5ZEP - chains N and A of the 58 polymer chains in the assembly; structure by electron microscopy, 3.40 A resolution.

[Chain N]
Name: 50S ribosomal protein L16
From: Mycobacterium smegmatis str. MC2 155
UniProt: A0QSD8 (RL16_MYCS2); residues 1-138 here = UniProt positions 1-138
Chain sequence (138 residues; each row starts with the number of its first residue):
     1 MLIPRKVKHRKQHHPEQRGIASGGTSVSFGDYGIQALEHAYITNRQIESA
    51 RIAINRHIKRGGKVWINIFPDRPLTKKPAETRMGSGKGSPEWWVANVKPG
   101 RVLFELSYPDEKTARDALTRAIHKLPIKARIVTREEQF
Unresolved in the structure: 135-138

[Chain A]
Molecule: 23S rRNA
From: Mycobacterium smegmatis str. MC2 155
Sequence (3120 nucleotides; numbered 1 to 3120; the number before each row is that of its first residue):
     1 UAAGUGUUUAAGGGCGCAUGGUGGAUGCCUUGGCACUGGGAGCCGAUGAA
    51 GGACGUAGGAGGCUGCGAUAAGCCUCGGGGAGCUGUCAACCGAGCGUUGA
   101 UCCGAGGAUGUCCGAAUGGGGAAACCCGGCACGAGUGAUGUCGUGUCACC
   151 AGGCGCUGAAUAUAUAGGCGUCUGGGGGGAACGCGGGGAAGUGAAACAUC
   201 UCAGUACCCGUAGGAAGAGAAAACAAAAUGUGAUUCCGUGAGUAGUGGCG
   251 AGCGAAAGCGGAGGAUGGCUAAACCGUAUGCAUGUGAUACCGGGUAGGGG
   301 UUGUGUGUGCGGGGUUGUGGGACCUAUCUUUCCGGCUCUACCUGGCUGGA
   351 GGGCAGUGAGAAAAUGUUGUGGUUAGCGGAAAUGGCUUGGGAUGGCCUGC
   401 CGUAGACGGUGAGAGCCCGGUACGUGAAAACCCGACGUCUGUCUUGAUGG
   451 UGUUCCCGAGUAGCAGCGGGCCCGUGGAAUCUGCUGUGAAUCUGCCGGGA
   501 CCACCCGGUAAGCCUGAAUACUUCCCAGUGACCGAUAGCGGAUUAGUACC
   551 GUGAGGGAAUGGUGAAAAGUACCCCGGGAGGGGAGUGAAAGAGUACCUGA
   601 AACCGUGCGCUUACAAUCCGUCAGAGCCCUCGACGUGUCGUGGGGUGAUG
   651 GCGUGCCUUUUGAAGAAUGAGCCUGCGAGUCAGGGACAUGUCGCGAGGUU
   701 AACCCGGGUGGGGUAGCCGCAGCGAAAGCGAGUCUGAAUAGGGCGUAUCC
   751 ACACAAGAGUGUGUGGUGUAGUGGUGUGUUCUGGACCCGAAGCGGAGUGA
   801 UCUACCCAUGGCCAGGGUGAAGCGCGGGUAAGACCGCGUGGAGGCCCGAA
   851 CCCACUUAGGUUGAAGACUGAGGGGAUGAGCUGUGGGUAGGGGUGAAAGG
   901 CCAAUCAAACUCCGUGAUAGCUGGUUCUCCCCGAAAUGCAUUUAGGUGCA
   951 GCGUCGCAUGUUUCUUGCCGGAGGUAGAGCUACUGGAUGGCCGAUGGGCC
  1001 CCACAGGGUUACUGACGUCAGCCAAACUCCGAAUGCCGGUAAGUCCAAGA
  1051 GUGCGGCAGUGAGACGGCGGGGGAUAAGCUCCGUGCGUCGAGAGGGAAAC
  1101 AGCCCAGAUCGCCGGCUAAGGCCCCUAAGCGUGUGCUAAGUGGAAAAGGA
  1151 UGUGCAGUCGCGAAGACAACCAGGAGGUUGGCUUAGAAGCAGCCACCCUU
  1201 GAAAGAGUGCGUAAUAGCUCACUGGUCAAGUGAUUGUGCGCCGAUAAUGU
  1251 AGCGGGGCUCAAGCACACCGCCGAAGCCGCGGCAGCCAACGUGUUGGCUG
  1301 GGUAGGGGAGCGUCCUGCAUCCGGUGAAGCCGCCGAGUGAUCGAGUGGUG
  1351 GAGGGUGUGGGAGUGAGAAUGCAGGCAUGAGUAGCGAUUAGGCAAGUGAG
  1401 AACCUUGCCCGCCGAAAGACCAAGGGUUCCUGGGCCAGGCCAGUCCGCCC
  1451 AGGGUGAGUCGGGACCUAAGGCGAGGCCGACAGGCGUAGUCGAUGGACAA
  1501 CGGGUUGAUAUUCCCGUACCCGUGUAUGUGCGUCCAUGAUGAAUCAGCGG
  1551 UACUAACCAUCCAAAACCACCGUGACCGCACCUUUCGGGGUGUGGCGUUG
  1601 GUGGGGCUGCAUGGGACCUUCGUUGGUAGUAGUCAAGCGAUGGGGUGACG
  1651 CAGGAAGGUAGCCGUACCGGUCAGUGGUAAUACCGGGGUAAGCCUGUAGG
  1701 GAGUCAGAUAGGUAAAUCCGUCUGGCAUAUAUCCUGAGAGGUGAUGCAUA
  1751 GCCGAGUGAGGCGAAUUCGGUGAUCCUAUGCUGCCGAGAAAAGCCUCUAG
  1801 CGAGGACAUACACGGCCCGUACCCCAAACCAACACAGGUGGUCAGGUAGA
  1851 GAAUACUAAGGCGUACGAGUGAACUAUGGUUAAGGAACUCGGCAAAAUGC
  1901 CCCCGUAACUUCGGGAGAAGGGGGACCCACAUGGCGUGUAAGCCUUUACG
  1951 GCCCAAGCGUGAGUGGGUGGCACAAACCAGUGAGAAGCGACUGUUUACUA
  2001 AAAACACAGGUCCGUGCGAAGUCGCAAGACGAUGUAUACGGACUGACGCC
  2051 UGCCCGGUGCUGGAAGGUUAAGAGGACCCGUUAACUCCCUUUGGGGGUGA
  2101 AGCGGAGAAUUUAAGCCCCAGUAAACGGCGGUGGUAACUAUAACCAUCCU
  2151 AAGGUAGCGAAAUUCCUUGUCGGGUAAGUUCCGACCUGCACGAAUGGCGU
  2201 AACGACUUCUCAACUGUCUCAACCAUAGACUCGGCGAAAUUGCACUACGA
  2251 GUAAAGAUGCUCGUUACGCGCGGCAGGACGAAAAGACCCCGGGACCUUCA
  2301 CUACAACUUGGUAUUGGUGCUCGAUACGGUUUGUGUAGGAUAGGUGGGAG
  2351 ACUGUGAAGCUCACACGCCAGUGUGGGUGGAGUCGUUGUUGAAAUACCAC
  2401 UCUGAUCGUAUUGGGCCUCUAACCUCGGACCGUAUAUCCGGUUCAGGGAC
  2451 AGUGCCUGGUGGGUAGUUUAACUGGGGCGGUUGCCUCCUAAAAUGUAACG
  2501 GAGGCGCCCAAAGGUUCCCUCAACCUGGACGGCAAUCAGGUGUUGAGUGU
  2551 AAGUGCACAAGGGAGCUUGACUGCGAGACGGACAUGUCGAGCAGGGACGA
  2601 AAGUCGGGACUAGUGAUCCGGCACCUCUGAGUGGAAGGGGUGUCGCUCAA
  2651 CGGAUAAAAGGUACCCCGGGGAUAACAGGCUGAUCUUCCCCAAGAGUCCA
  2701 UAUCGACGGGAUGGUUUGGCACCUCGAUGUCGGCUCGUCGCAUCCUGGGG
  2751 CUGGAGCAGGUCCCAAGGGUUGGGCUGUUCGCCCAUUAAAGCGGCACGCG
  2801 AGCUGGGUUUAGAACGUCGUGAGACAGUUCGGUCUCUAUCCGCCGCGCGC
  2851 GUCAGAAGCUUGAGGAAACCUGUCCCUAGUACGAGAGGACCGGGACGGAC
  2901 GAACCUCUGGUAUACCAGUUGUCCCACCAGGGGCACGGCUGGAUAGCCAC
  2951 GUUCGGACAGGAUAACCGCUGAAAGCAUCUAAGCGGGAAACCUCUUCCAA
  3001 GACCAGGCUUCUCACCCUCUAGGAGGGAUAAGGCCCCCCGCAGACCACGG
  3051 GAUUGAUAGACCAGACCUGGAAGCCUAGUAAUAGGUGCAGGGAACUGGCA
  3101 CUAACCGGCCGAAAACUUAC
Unresolved in the structure: 1, 340-344, 634-637, 1004-1005, 1756-1757, 1946-1948, 3120
Covalently attached groups: covalent link C1568-G1603, C1568-G1604, G1572-G1601, G1578-G1592, C1579-G1592; covalent link G1578-U1593
What the authors report for this chain:
  - conformationally variable residues (domain motion): A1564 to G1605

[How chain N and chain A interact]
Pairs across the interface - 101 pairs, chain N then chain A:
  Pro4(N) - G986(A)  sugar contact
  Pro4(N) - A987(A)  phosphate contact
  Arg5(N) - G986(A)  salt bridge to the phosphate
  Arg5(N) - A987(A)  hydrogen bond to the phosphate
  Lys6(N) - G985(A)  sugar contact
  Lys6(N) - G986(A)  sugar contact
  Lys8(N) - U984(A)  hydrogen bond to the base
  Lys8(N) - G985(A)  sugar contact
  Lys8(N) - C1027(A)  salt bridge to the phosphate
  His9(N) - A1026(A)  stacking on the base
  His9(N) - C1027(A)  phosphate contact
  Lys11(N) - A1025(A)  hydrogen bond to the base
  Lys11(N) - A1026(A)  hydrogen bond to the base
  Lys11(N) - G2501(A)  sugar contact
  Lys11(N) - A2502(A)  phosphate contact
  Gln12(N) - A1025(A)  base contact
  His13(N) - A1025(A)  stacking on the base
  His13(N) - G1071(A)  hydrogen bond to the phosphate
  His13(N) - G1072(A)  phosphate contact
  His14(N) - G1072(A)  salt bridge to the phosphate
  His14(N) - U1075(A)  hydrogen bond to the sugar
  Pro15(N) - U1075(A)  base contact
  Glu16(N) - G1070(A)  phosphate contact
  Glu16(N) - U1075(A)  base contact
  Gln17(N) - U1075(A)  hydrogen bond to the base
  Arg18(N) - A976(A)  hydrogen bond to the sugar
  Arg18(N) - G977(A)  salt bridge to the phosphate
  Arg18(N) - G1070(A)  salt bridge to the phosphate
  Ser22(N) - A978(A)  phosphate contact
  Ser22(N) - G979(A)  hydrogen bond to the phosphate
  Ser22(N) - C1023(A)  phosphate contact
  Gly23(N) - C1022(A)  phosphate contact
  Gly24(N) - C1022(A)  hydrogen bond to the phosphate
  Ser28(N) - A1020(A)  hydrogen bond to the sugar
  Ser28(N) - G1021(A)  sugar contact
  Phe29(N) - U988(A)  base contact
  Phe29(N) - G989(A)  base contact
  Phe29(N) - A1020(A)  base contact
  Tyr41(N) - U1075(A)  hydrogen bond to the phosphate
  Arg45(N) - G2708(A)  salt bridge to the phosphate
  Gln46(N) - G2708(A)  phosphate contact
  Gln46(N) - G2709(A)  hydrogen bond to the phosphate
  Ser49(N) - C2707(A)  sugar contact
  Ser49(N) - G2708(A)  hydrogen bond to the sugar
  Arg56(N) - A2693(A)  sugar contact
  Lys59(N) - C1193(A)  salt bridge to the phosphate
  Arg60(N) - C1193(A)  phosphate contact
  Arg60(N) - C1194(A)  salt bridge to the phosphate
  Lys63(N) - G989(A)  hydrogen bond to the phosphate
  Lys63(N) - G990(A)  salt bridge to the phosphate
  Trp65(N) - G989(A)  sugar contact
  Ile66(N) - U988(A)  sugar contact
  Phe69(N) - A987(A)  sugar contact
  Asp71(N) - C1023(A)  hydrogen bond to the sugar
  Arg72(N) - A1024(A)  salt bridge to the phosphate
  Leu74(N) - U1075(A)  phosphate contact
  Thr75(N) - G1073(A)  phosphate contact
  Thr75(N) - A1074(A)  sugar contact
  Lys76(N) - A1074(A)  phosphate contact
  Lys77(N) - G1073(A)  sugar contact
  Lys77(N) - A1074(A)  hydrogen bond to the phosphate
  Ala79(N) - A2683(A)  base contact
  Glu80(N) - G2718(A)  hydrogen bond to the sugar
  Thr81(N) - G2719(A)  sugar contact
  Arg82(N) - G2474(A)  sugar contact
  Arg82(N) - G2475(A)  salt bridge to the phosphate
  Arg82(N) - G2719(A)  salt bridge to the phosphate
  Arg82(N) - C2720(A)  salt bridge to the phosphate
  Met83(N) - G1072(A)  base contact
  Met83(N) - G1073(A)  sugar contact
  Met83(N) - A1077(A)  hydrogen bond to the base
  Met83(N) - G2474(A)  sugar contact
  Met83(N) - G2719(A)  sugar contact
  Met83(N) - C2720(A)  hydrogen bond to the phosphate
  Gly84(N) - G2474(A)  base contact
  Gly84(N) - C2499(A)  sugar contact
  Ser85(N) - C2499(A)  phosphate contact
  Ser85(N) - G2500(A)  phosphate contact
  Gly86(N) - G2500(A)  phosphate contact
  Gly86(N) - G2501(A)  phosphate contact
  Lys87(N) - G1072(A)  salt bridge to the phosphate
  Lys87(N) - G1073(A)  phosphate contact
  Lys87(N) - G2500(A)  hydrogen bond to the phosphate
  Lys87(N) - G2501(A)  hydrogen bond to the phosphate
  Gly88(N) - G1073(A)  hydrogen bond to the phosphate
  Arg101(N) - C1022(A)  hydrogen bond to the sugar
  Arg120(N) - A2692(A)  salt bridge to the phosphate
  Arg120(N) - A2693(A)  salt bridge to the phosphate
  His123(N) - G1148(A)  sugar contact
  His123(N) - G1149(A)  salt bridge to the phosphate
  His123(N) - C2691(A)  sugar contact
  His123(N) - G2708(A)  hydrogen bond to the base
  Lys124(N) - C2691(A)  hydrogen bond to the base
  Lys124(N) - C2707(A)  base contact
  Lys124(N) - G2708(A)  hydrogen bond to the sugar
  Lys124(N) - G2709(A)  sugar contact
  Leu125(N) - G2709(A)  hydrogen bond to the sugar
  Pro126(N) - G2709(A)  phosphate contact
  Pro126(N) - G2710(A)  phosphate contact
  Lys128(N) - A1147(A)  salt bridge to the phosphate
  Lys128(N) - G1148(A)  phosphate contact
Interface residues without a listed pair, chain N (57 interface residues in all): Ile20, Asn67, Trp92, Lys98, Arg130
Interface residues without a listed pair, chain A (51 interface residues in all): A1076, G1236, U2489

[Overview]
Chain N and chain A form an interface of 57 and 51 residues respectively; the contacts include 28 hydrogen
bonds, 18 salt bridges and 2 aromatic stacking contacts. Polar contacts include Lys8(N)-U984(A),
Lys11(N)-A1025(A) and Lys11(N)-A1026(A). From the paper: conformational variability at A1564(A).
Here chain N is 50S ribosomal protein L16 and chain A is 23S rRNA, both from Mycobacterium smegmatis str. MC2
155. Entry 5ZEP (M. smegmatis hibernating state 70S ribosome structure) was determined by electron microscopy
(same publication as 5ZEB, 5ZET, 5ZEU and 5ZEY).
